PDB entry 5HLF | X-ray diffraction, 2.95 A resolution | chains A and F of the 3 polymer chains in the assembly

Chain A:
Protein: HIV-1 reverse transcriptase P66 subunit
Organism: Human immunodeficiency virus type 1 group M subtype B (isolate BH10)
Notes: EC 2.7.7.49
UniProt: P03366 (POL_HV1B1); residues 1-555 here correspond to UniProt positions 600-1154 (UniProt number = residue number + 599)
Chain sequence (555 residues; row label = number of the first residue in the row):
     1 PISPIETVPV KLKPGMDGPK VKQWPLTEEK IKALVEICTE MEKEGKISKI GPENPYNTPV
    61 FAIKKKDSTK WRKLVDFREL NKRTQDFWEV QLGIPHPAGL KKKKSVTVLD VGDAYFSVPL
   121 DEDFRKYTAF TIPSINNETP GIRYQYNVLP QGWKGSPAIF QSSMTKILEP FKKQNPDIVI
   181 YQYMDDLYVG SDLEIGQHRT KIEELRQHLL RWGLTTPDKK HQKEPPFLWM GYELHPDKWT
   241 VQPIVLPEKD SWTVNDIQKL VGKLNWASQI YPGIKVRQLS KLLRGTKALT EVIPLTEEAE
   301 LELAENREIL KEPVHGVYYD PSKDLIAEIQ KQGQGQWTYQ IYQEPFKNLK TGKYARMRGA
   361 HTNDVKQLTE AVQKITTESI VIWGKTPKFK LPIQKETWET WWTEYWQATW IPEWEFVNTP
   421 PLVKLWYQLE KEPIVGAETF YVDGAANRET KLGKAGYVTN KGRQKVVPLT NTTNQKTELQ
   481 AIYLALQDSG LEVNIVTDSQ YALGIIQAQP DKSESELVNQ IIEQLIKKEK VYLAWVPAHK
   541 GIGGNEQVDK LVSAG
Unresolved in the structure: 555
Sequence notes: engineered mutation Ser280 (Cys879 in P03366)
Bound ions: Mg2+ site 1: Val111, Asp185 (together with 64A); Mg2+ site 2: Asp443, Asp549
Small-molecule neighbours: 64A ({[(1S,3R)-3-(5-methyl-2,4-dioxo-3,4-dihydropyrimidin-1(2H)-yl)cyclopentyl]oxy}propanedioic acid): Arg72, Val111, Gly112, Asp113, Ala114, Tyr115, Gln151, Met184, Asp185
UniProt features mapped onto this chain:
  - region: Phe227 to His235 (RT 'primer grip')
  - motif: Trp398 to Trp414 (Tryptophan repeat motif)
  - binding site (Mg(2+)): Asp110, Asp185, Asp186, Asp443, Glu478, Asp498, Asp549
  - site: Trp401 (Essential for RT p66/p51 heterodimerization), Trp414 (Essential for RT p66/p51 heterodimerization), Phe440, Tyr441 (Cleavage)

Chain F:
Molecule: 38-nt DNA strand
Organism: synthetic construct
Sequence (38 nucleotides; each row starts with the number of its first residue; numbers below 1 keep their minus sign (DT-4 is residue -4)):
    -4 TAATACCCCC CCTTCGGTGC TTTGCACCGA AGGGGGGG
Unresolved in the structure: -4 to -2
Modified / non-standard residues: OMC (o2'-methylycytidine-5'-monophosphate) at position 2; OMC (o2'-methylycytidine-5'-monophosphate) at position 4
Small-molecule neighbours: 64A ({[(1S,3R)-3-(5-methyl-2,4-dioxo-3,4-dihydropyrimidin-1(2H)-yl)cyclopentyl]oxy}propanedioic acid): DA0, DC1, DG33

Interface between chain A and chain F:
Pairs across the interface - 76 pairs, chain A then chain F:
  Trp24(A) - DT-1(F)  stacking on the base
  Phe61(A) - DT-1(F)  sugar contact
  Phe61(A) - DA0(F)  sugar contact
  Ile63(A) - DT-1(F)  phosphate contact
  Leu74(A) - DA0(F)  base contact
  Val75(A) - DA0(F)  sugar contact
  Asp76(A) - DT-1(F)  base contact
  Arg78(A) - DT-1(F)  hydrogen bond to the base
  Arg78(A) - DA0(F)  sugar contact
  Arg78(A) - DC1(F)  phosphate contact
  Asn81(A) - DC1(F)  sugar contact
  Glu89(A) - OMC_2(F)  hydrogen bond to the sugar
  Glu89(A) - DC3(F)  phosphate contact
  Gln91(A) - DC3(F)  sugar contact
  Leu92(A) - OMC_4(F)  sugar contact
  Ile94(A) - DC3(F)  base contact
  Ile94(A) - OMC_4(F)  sugar contact
  Ile94(A) - DG31(F)  base contact
  Tyr115(A) - DG33(F)  base contact
  Gly152(A) - DA0(F)  base contact
  Gly152(A) - DC1(F)  sugar contact
  Lys154(A) - DC1(F)  phosphate contact
  Lys154(A) - OMC_2(F)  phosphate contact
  Pro157(A) - DC1(F)  base contact
  Pro157(A) - OMC_2(F)  sugar contact
  Gln161(A) - OMC_2(F)  base contact
  Tyr183(A) - DC3(F)  base contact
  Tyr183(A) - DG32(F)  hydrogen bond to the base
  Tyr183(A) - DG33(F)  sugar contact
  Met184(A) - OMC_2(F)  base contact
  Met184(A) - DG33(F)  sugar contact
  Asp185(A) - DG33(F)  phosphate contact
  Asp186(A) - DG33(F)  phosphate contact
  Met230(A) - DG32(F)  sugar contact
  Met230(A) - DG33(F)  phosphate contact
  Gly231(A) - DG32(F)  sugar contact
  Asn255(A) - DG29(F)  phosphate contact
  Gln258(A) - DG28(F)  phosphate contact
  Gln258(A) - DG29(F)  sugar contact
  Lys259(A) - DG29(F)  phosphate contact
  Lys259(A) - DG30(F)  sugar contact
  Gly262(A) - DG30(F)  sugar contact
  Lys263(A) - DG30(F)  sugar contact
  Lys263(A) - DG31(F)  salt bridge to the phosphate
  Asn265(A) - DC6(F)  phosphate contact
  Trp266(A) - DG30(F)  sugar contact
  Trp266(A) - DG31(F)  sugar contact
  Val276(A) - DC7(F)  phosphate contact
  Ser280(A) - DC7(F)  phosphate contact
  Ser280(A) - DT8(F)  phosphate contact
  Arg284(A) - DT8(F)  salt bridge to the phosphate
  Arg284(A) - DT9(F)  phosphate contact
  Gly285(A) - DT8(F)  phosphate contact
  Gly285(A) - DT9(F)  hydrogen bond to the phosphate
  Lys353(A) - DC6(F)  hydrogen bond to the phosphate
  Lys353(A) - DC7(F)  salt bridge to the phosphate
  Ala355(A) - DC7(F)  phosphate contact
  Arg356(A) - DC7(F)  phosphate contact
  Arg358(A) - DC23(F)  salt bridge to the phosphate
  Gly359(A) - DC22(F)  phosphate contact
  Ala360(A) - DC22(F)  hydrogen bond to the phosphate
  His361(A) - DA21(F)  salt bridge to the phosphate
  Arg448(A) - DT18(F)  base contact
  Thr473(A) - DG19(F)  hydrogen bond to the phosphate
  Thr473(A) - DC20(F)  hydrogen bond to the phosphate
  Asn474(A) - DT18(F)  hydrogen bond to the phosphate
  Gln475(A) - DT17(F)  sugar contact
  Gln475(A) - DG19(F)  sugar contact
  Gln475(A) - DC20(F)  sugar contact
  Lys476(A) - DC20(F)  phosphate contact
  Glu478(A) - DT17(F)  phosphate contact
  Gln500(A) - DT16(F)  sugar contact
  Tyr501(A) - DT16(F)  base contact
  Tyr501(A) - DC20(F)  hydrogen bond to the phosphate
  Tyr501(A) - DA21(F)  hydrogen bond to the phosphate
  Ile505(A) - DA21(F)  phosphate contact
Also at the interface, not in a pair above, chain A (56 interface residues in all): Gly93, Gln151, Trp153, Gln242, Lys281, Lys374

Summary:
The interface between chain A and chain F involves 56 residues on one side and 24 on the other; the contacts
include 11 hydrogen bonds, 5 salt bridges and 1 aromatic stacking contact. Polar pairs include
Arg78(A)-DT-1(F), Tyr183(A)-DG32(F) and Glu89(A)-OMC_2(F).
Here chain A is HIV-1 reverse transcriptase P66 subunit (Human immunodeficiency virus type 1 group M subtype B
(isolate BH10)) and chain F is a 38-nt DNA strand (synthetic construct). Entry 5HLF (STRUCTURE OF HIV-1
REVERSE TRANSCRIPTASE In COMPLEX WITH A 38-MER HAIRPIN TEMPLATE-PRIMER DNA APTAMER AND AN ...) was determined
by X-ray diffraction.
